PDB entry 4FS1 | X-ray diffraction, 2.50 A resolution | chains C and A of the 3 polymer chains in the assembly

Chain C:
Molecule: 18-nt DNA strand
Sequence (18 nucleotides; each row starts with the number of its first residue):
   837 TCTXGGGTCCTAGGACCC
Disordered / not traced: 837-838, 848-854
Modified residues: EFG (1-(2-deoxy-2-fluoro-5-O-phosphono-beta-D-arabinofuranosyl)-1H-imidazo[2,1-b]purin-4(5H)-one) at position 840; DOC (2',3'-dideoxycytidine-5'-monophosphate) at position 854

Chain A:
Name: DNA polymerase iota
From: Homo sapiens
Notes: EC 2.7.7.7
UniProt: Q9UNA4 (POLI_HUMAN); residues 1-420 here correspond to UniProt positions 26-445 (UniProt number = residue number + 25)
Chain sequence (420 residues; numbered 1 to 420; the number before each row is that of its first residue):
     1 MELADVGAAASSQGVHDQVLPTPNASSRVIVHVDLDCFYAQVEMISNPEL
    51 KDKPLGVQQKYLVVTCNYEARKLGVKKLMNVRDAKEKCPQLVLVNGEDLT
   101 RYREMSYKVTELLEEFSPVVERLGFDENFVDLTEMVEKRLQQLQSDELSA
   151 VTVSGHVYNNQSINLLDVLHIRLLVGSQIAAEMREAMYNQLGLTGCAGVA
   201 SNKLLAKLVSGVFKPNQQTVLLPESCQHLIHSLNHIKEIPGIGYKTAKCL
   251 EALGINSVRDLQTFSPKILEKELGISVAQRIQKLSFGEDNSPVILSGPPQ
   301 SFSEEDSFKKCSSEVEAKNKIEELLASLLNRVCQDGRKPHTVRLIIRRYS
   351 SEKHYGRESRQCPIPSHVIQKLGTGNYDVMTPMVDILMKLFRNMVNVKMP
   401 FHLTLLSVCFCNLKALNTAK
Disordered / not traced: 1-25, 371-376, 415-420
Curated features (UniProtKB/Swiss-Prot):
  - active site: Glu127 (Proton acceptor)
  - binding site (Mg(2+)): Asp34, Leu35, Asp126
  - binding site (Mn(2+)): Asp34, Leu35, Asp126
  - binding site (a 2'-deoxyribonucleoside 5'-triphosphate): Tyr39, Arg71
Metal / ion sites: Mg2+ site 1: Asp34, Leu35, Asp126 (together with dTTP); Mg2+ site 2 near Gly124 (its only coordinating residue here); Na+: Ser154, His156; Mg2+ site 3: Lys237, Ile239, Ile242 (shared with 1 residue of chain B)
Residues lining bound ligands: dTTP (TTP): Asp34, Leu35, Asp36, Cys37, Phe38, Tyr39, Val64, Thr65, Tyr68, Arg71, Lys77, Leu78, Asp126, Glu127, Lys214
What the authors report for this chain:
  - binding site for the 18-nt DNA strand (chain C): Gln59, Leu62, Val64

Chain C / chain A interface:
Pairs across the interface (27; chain C residue first):
  DT839(C) with Lys60(A), base contact; Tyr61(A), sugar contact; Ser307(A), sugar contact; Phe308(A), sugar contact; Lys309(A), base contact
  EFG_840(C) with Gln59(A), base contact; Lys60(A), phosphate contact; Tyr61(A), phosphate contact; Val64(A), base contact; Leu78(A), base contact; Ser307(A), hydrogen bond to the phosphate; Arg347(A), salt bridge to the phosphate
  DG841(C) with Gln59(A), sugar contact; Lys60(A), salt bridge to the phosphate; Glu97(A), phosphate contact; Leu99(A), phosphate contact; Glu305(A), base contact; Ser307(A), hydrogen bond to the phosphate
  DG842(C) with Leu99(A), phosphate contact; Ser303(A), sugar contact; Glu304(A), phosphate contact; Glu305(A), hydrogen bond to the phosphate
  DG843(C) with Ser303(A), hydrogen bond to the phosphate; Arg331(A), salt bridge to the phosphate
  DT844(C) with Pro299(A), phosphate contact; Gln300(A), hydrogen bond to the phosphate; Ser301(A), hydrogen bond to the phosphate
Interface residues without a listed pair, chain C (7 interface residues in all): DC845
Interface residues without a listed pair, chain A (24 interface residues in all): Tyr39, Leu62, Arg103, Gly124, Phe302, Asp306

In short:
7 residues of chain C face 24 of chain A across their interface; the contacts include 6 hydrogen bonds and 3
salt bridges. Among the polar pairs are EFG_840(C)-Ser307(A), DG841(C)-Ser307(A) and DG842(C)-Glu305(A). Bound
to chain A: dTTP. From the paper: a binding site for the 18-nt DNA strand (chain C) at Gln59(A), Leu62(A) and
Val64(A).
Chain C is an 18-nt DNA strand and chain A is DNA polymerase iota (Homo sapiens); the structure, Base pairing
mechanism of N2,3-ethenoguanine with dTTP by human polymerase iota, was determined by X-ray diffraction
together with 4FS2 from the same study.
